Entry 6E6Q (X-ray diffraction, 1.20 A resolution); this record covers chain A.

# Chain A
Name: Bacterioferritin-associated ferredoxin
Source organism: Pseudomonas aeruginosa
Notes: fragment: m1-l56
Reference sequence: A0A069Q647 (A0A069Q647_PSEAI); residues 1-56 here = UniProt positions 1-56
Chain sequence (56 residues; row label = number of the first residue in the row):
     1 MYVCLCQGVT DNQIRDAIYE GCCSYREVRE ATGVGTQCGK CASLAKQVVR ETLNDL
Differences from the reference sequence: engineered mutation S43 (Cys in A0A069Q647)
Ion coordination: 2Fe-2S cluster Fe: C4, C6, C38, C41
Small-molecule neighbours: 2Fe-2S cluster (FES): C4, L5, C6, G35, T36, Q37, C38, G39, K40, C41
What the authors report for this chain:
  - 2Fe-2S cluster coordination: C4, C6, C38, C41
  - conformationally variable residues (side-chain flip): Q37
  - mutagenesis - C43S: increased stability (citing earlier work)
  - mutagenesis - R29E, K46E: abolished expression

# Summary
Bound to chain A: 2Fe-2S cluster. The 2Fe-2S cluster Fe site is built by C4, C6, C38 and C41. From the paper:
R29E and K46E abolish expression; 2Fe-2S cluster coordination by C4, C6 and C38 among others.
Chain A is Bacterioferritin-associated ferredoxin (Pseudomonas aeruginosa); the structure, 1.20 A resolution
structure of the C-terminally truncated [2Fe-2S] ferredoxin (Bfd) from Pseudomonas aeruginosa, was determined
by X-ray diffraction (same publication as 6E6R and 6E6S).
